8J7F - chains B and E of the 5 polymer chains in the assembly; structure by electron microscopy, 2.60 A resolution.

# Chain B
Protein: ion channel, Voltage dependent ion channel, Green fluorescent protein (Fragment), Ion transport domain-containing protein
From: Homo sapiens
Reference sequence: R1EKX3 (R1EKX3_EMIHU); residues 94-345 here correspond to UniProt positions 45-296 (UniProt number = residue number - 49)
Sequence (289 residues; numbered 69 to 357; the number before each row is that of its first residue):
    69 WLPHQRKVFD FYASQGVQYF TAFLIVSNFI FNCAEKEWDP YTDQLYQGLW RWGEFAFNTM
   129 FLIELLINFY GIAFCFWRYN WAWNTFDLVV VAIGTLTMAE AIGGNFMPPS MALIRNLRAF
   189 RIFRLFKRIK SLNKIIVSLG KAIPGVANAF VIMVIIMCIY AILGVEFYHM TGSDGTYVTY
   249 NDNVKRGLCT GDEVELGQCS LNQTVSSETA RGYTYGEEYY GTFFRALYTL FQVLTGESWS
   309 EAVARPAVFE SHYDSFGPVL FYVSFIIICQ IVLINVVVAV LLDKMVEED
Construct notes: conflict Val-157 (Ile108 in R1EKX3)
Metal / ion sites: Ca2+ near Asn-249 (its only coordinating residue here)

# Chain E
Protein: Ile-ala-ala-ile-his-asn-ala-arg-arg-lys-lys-arg-glu-ala-ala-ala-ala-his-lys-ala
From: Homo sapiens
Sequence (20 residues; numbered 2 to 21; the number before each row is that of its first residue):
     2 IAAIHNARRK KREAAAAHKA

# Interface between chain B and chain E
Residue-residue contacts (11):
  Asn-343(B) / Ala-3(E)
  Val-346(B) / Ala-3(E)  hydrophobic
  Ala-347(B) / Ala-3(E)
  Leu-350(B) / Ala-3(E)
  Leu-350(B) / Ala-4(E)  hydrophobic
  Leu-350(B) / Asn-7(E)
  Asp-351(B) / Asn-7(E)
  Asp-351(B) / Arg-10(E)  salt bridge
  Val-354(B) / Asn-7(E)
  Val-354(B) / Lys-11(E)
  Asp-357(B) / Lys-11(E)  salt bridge
Other interface residues (no listed pair), chain E (6 interface residues in all): Ile-2

# Summary
The interface between chain B and chain E involves 7 residues on one side and 6 on the other; the contacts
include 2 salt bridges. Polar contacts include Asp-351(B)/Arg-10(E) and Asp-357(B)/Lys-11(E).
Here chain B is ion channel, Voltage dependent ion channel, Green fluorescent protein (Fragment), Ion
transport domain-containing protein and chain E is
Ile-ala-ala-ile-his-asn-ala-arg-arg-lys-lys-arg-glu-ala-ala-ala-ala-his-lys-ala, both from Homo sapiens. Entry
8J7F (ion channel) was determined by electron microscopy (same publication as 8J7M and 8J7H).
